8TJS - chains B and H of the 12 polymer chains in the assembly; structure by electron microscopy, 3.31 A resolution.

# Chain B (and H)
Molecule: Envelope glycoprotein gp41
From: Human immunodeficiency virus 1
Notes: chain H of this document is another copy of the same molecule, construct and numbering; everything in this record applies to it too
UniProt: Q2N0S6 (Q2N0S6_9HIV1); residues 512-664 here correspond to UniProt positions 509-661 (UniProt number = residue number - 3)
Chain sequence (153 residues; each row starts with the number of its first residue):
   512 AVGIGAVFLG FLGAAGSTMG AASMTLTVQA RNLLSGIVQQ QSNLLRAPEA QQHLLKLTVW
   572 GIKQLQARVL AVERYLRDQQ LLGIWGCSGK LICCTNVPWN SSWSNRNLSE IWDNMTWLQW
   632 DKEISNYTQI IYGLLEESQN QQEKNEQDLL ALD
Disordered / not traced: 548-568
Disulfides: Cys-598/Cys-604
Covalently attached groups: N-acetylglucosamine (NAG) linked to Asn-611, Asn-618, Asn-637
Differences from the reference sequence: engineered mutation Pro-559 (Ile556 in Q2N0S6), Cys-605 (Thr602 in Q2N0S6)

# Chain B / chain H interface
Contacting residue pairs (18):
  Arg-542(B) / Ile-595(H)
  Arg-542(B) / Gln-652(H)  hydrogen bond
  Leu-545(B) / Leu-587(H)  hydrophobic
  Leu-545(B) / Gln-591(H)
  Ser-546(B) / Gln-591(H)
  Gly-547(B) / Arg-588(H)
  Gly-547(B) / Gln-591(H)
  Leu-576(B) / Gln-577(H)
  Leu-576(B) / Val-580(H)  hydrophobic
  Arg-579(B) / Gln-577(H)
  Arg-579(B) / Val-580(H)
  Arg-579(B) / Glu-584(H)  salt bridge
  Val-580(B) / Val-580(H)  hydrophobic
  Val-583(B) / Val-583(H)  hydrophobic
  Val-583(B) / Glu-584(H)
  Val-583(B) / Leu-587(H)  hydrophobic
  Tyr-586(B) / Leu-587(H)  hydrophobic
  Tyr-586(B) / Gln-591(H)
Other interface residues (no listed pair), chain B (11 interface residues in all): Gly-572, Ile-573
Other interface residues (no listed pair), chain H (13 interface residues in all): Ile-573, Leu-576, Leu-581, Glu-647

# Summary
The interface between chain B and chain H involves 11 residues on one side and 13 on the other, with 1
hydrogen bond and 1 salt bridge. Among the polar pairs are Arg-579(B)/Glu-584(H) and Arg-542(B)/Gln-652(H).
Covalently linked N-acetylglucosamine: at Asn-611(B), Asn-618(B) and Asn-637(B).
Chain B and chain H are both Envelope glycoprotein gp41 (Human immunodeficiency virus 1); the structure,
CRYO-EM STRUCTURE OF HIV-1 BG505DS-SOSIP.664 ENV TRIMER BOUND TO GPZ6-a.01 FAB, was determined by electron
microscopy (same publication as 8TDX, 8TE7, 8TJR, 8TKC, 8TL2, 8TL4 and 5 further entries).
